Entry 6B92 (X-ray diffraction, 2.10 A resolution); this record covers chain A.

[Chain A]
Molecule: U6 small nuclear RNA (adenine-(43)-N(6))-methyltransferase
From: Homo sapiens
Notes: EC 2.1.1.-, 2.1.1.62; fragment: N-terminal domain
Reference sequence: Q86W50 (MET16_HUMAN); residue numbers follow UniProt; this construct covers 1-291
Amino-acid sequence (294 residues; each row starts with the number of its first residue; numbers below 1 keep their minus sign (Ser-2 is residue -2)):
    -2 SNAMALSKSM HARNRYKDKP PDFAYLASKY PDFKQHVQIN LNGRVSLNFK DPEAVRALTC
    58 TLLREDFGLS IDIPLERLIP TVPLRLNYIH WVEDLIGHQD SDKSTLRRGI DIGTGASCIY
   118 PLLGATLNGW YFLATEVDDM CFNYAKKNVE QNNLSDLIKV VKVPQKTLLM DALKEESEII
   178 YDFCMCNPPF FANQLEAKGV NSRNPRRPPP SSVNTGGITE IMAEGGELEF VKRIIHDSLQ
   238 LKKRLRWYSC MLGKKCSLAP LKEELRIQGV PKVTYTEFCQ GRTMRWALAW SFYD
Unresolved in the structure: -2 to 4, 188-214
Sequence notes: expression tag (-2 to 0)
Ligand contacts: S-adenosylhomocysteine (SAH): Leu75, Pro77, Arg82, Asp108, Ile109, Gly110, Thr111, Gly112, Ser114, Ile116, Tyr117, Thr132, Glu133, Val134, Asp135, Cys138, Val160, Gln162, Thr164, Leu165, Asn184, Pro185, Pro186, Phe227, Arg230
Curated features (UniProtKB/Swiss-Prot):
  - region: Pro17 to Phe20 (RNA-binding), Lys163 to Met167 (K-loop), Ser199 to Asn211 (RNA-binding), Gly250 to Ser254 (RNA-binding), Gln277 to Trp283 (RNA-binding)
  - binding site (S-adenosyl-L-methionine): Arg82, Gly110, Ser114, Glu133, Thr164, Asn184
  - natural variant: Gly110 (G110C: Found in patients with large intestine cancer)
  - mutagenesis: Lys5 to Lys16 (Abolished methyltransferase activity), Lys5 (K5A: Does not affect methyltransferase activity; K5E: Reduced methyltransferase activity), Arg10 (R10A: Does not affect methyltransferase activity; R10D/E: Reduced methyltransferase activity), Arg12 (R12A: Does not affect methyltransferase activity), Lys14 (K14A: Does not affect methyltransferase activity), Lys16 (K16A: Does not affect methyltransferase activity), Lys26 (K26A: Does not affect methyltransferase activity; when associated with A-31), Lys31 (K31A: Does not affect methyltransferase activity; when associated with A-26), Asn39 (N39A: Does not affect methyltransferase activity), Lys47 (K47E: Reduced methyltransferase activity), Arg82 (R82A/E: Abolished methyltransferase activity in vitro), Glu133 (E133A: Abolished methyltransferase activity in vitro), 9 further mutagenesis entries in UniProt
Reported in the primary citation:
  - binding site for S-adenosylhomocysteine: Arg82, Asp108, Ile109, Gly110 to Gly112, Ser114, Tyr117, Thr132, Glu133, Val134, Val160, Gln162, Thr164, Leu165, Phe227, Arg230
  - conformationally variable residues (order/disorder transition, side-chain flip): Arg82, Asn184, Pro185, Pro186, Phe188
  - interface residues: Arg82
  - mutagenesis - P185A/P186A, F187G: abolished catalytic activity on U6 and MAT2A RNA substrates (citing earlier work)
  - catalytic residues: Asn184, Phe187 (proposed by the authors, not directly observed)
  - binding site for S-adenosylhomocysteine: Leu75 (proposed by the authors, not directly observed)

[In short]
Ligands of chain A: S-adenosylhomocysteine. UniProt lists 6 S-adenosyl-L-methionine-binding residues and 34
mutagenesis sites. The paper reports catalytic residues Asn184 and Phe187; P185A/P186A and F187G abolish
catalytic activity on U6 and MAT2A RNA substrates.
Chain A is U6 small nuclear RNA (adenine-(43)-N(6))-methyltransferase (Homo sapiens); the structure, Crystal
Structure of the N-terminal domain of human METTL16 in complex with SAH, was determined by X-ray diffraction
(same publication as 6B91).
